6QL6 - chains A and D of the 12 polymer chains in the assembly; structure by electron microscopy, 2.90 A resolution.

== Chain A (and D) ==
Molecule: Fatty acid synthase subunit alpha
Source organism: Saccharomyces cerevisiae
Notes: EC 2.3.1.86, 1.1.1.100, 2.3.1.41; chain D of this document is another copy of the same molecule, construct and numbering; everything in this record applies to it too
UniProt: P19097 (FAS2_YEAST); residues 1-1887 here = UniProt positions 1-1887
Chain sequence (1887 residues; numbered 1 to 1887; the number before each row is that of its first residue):
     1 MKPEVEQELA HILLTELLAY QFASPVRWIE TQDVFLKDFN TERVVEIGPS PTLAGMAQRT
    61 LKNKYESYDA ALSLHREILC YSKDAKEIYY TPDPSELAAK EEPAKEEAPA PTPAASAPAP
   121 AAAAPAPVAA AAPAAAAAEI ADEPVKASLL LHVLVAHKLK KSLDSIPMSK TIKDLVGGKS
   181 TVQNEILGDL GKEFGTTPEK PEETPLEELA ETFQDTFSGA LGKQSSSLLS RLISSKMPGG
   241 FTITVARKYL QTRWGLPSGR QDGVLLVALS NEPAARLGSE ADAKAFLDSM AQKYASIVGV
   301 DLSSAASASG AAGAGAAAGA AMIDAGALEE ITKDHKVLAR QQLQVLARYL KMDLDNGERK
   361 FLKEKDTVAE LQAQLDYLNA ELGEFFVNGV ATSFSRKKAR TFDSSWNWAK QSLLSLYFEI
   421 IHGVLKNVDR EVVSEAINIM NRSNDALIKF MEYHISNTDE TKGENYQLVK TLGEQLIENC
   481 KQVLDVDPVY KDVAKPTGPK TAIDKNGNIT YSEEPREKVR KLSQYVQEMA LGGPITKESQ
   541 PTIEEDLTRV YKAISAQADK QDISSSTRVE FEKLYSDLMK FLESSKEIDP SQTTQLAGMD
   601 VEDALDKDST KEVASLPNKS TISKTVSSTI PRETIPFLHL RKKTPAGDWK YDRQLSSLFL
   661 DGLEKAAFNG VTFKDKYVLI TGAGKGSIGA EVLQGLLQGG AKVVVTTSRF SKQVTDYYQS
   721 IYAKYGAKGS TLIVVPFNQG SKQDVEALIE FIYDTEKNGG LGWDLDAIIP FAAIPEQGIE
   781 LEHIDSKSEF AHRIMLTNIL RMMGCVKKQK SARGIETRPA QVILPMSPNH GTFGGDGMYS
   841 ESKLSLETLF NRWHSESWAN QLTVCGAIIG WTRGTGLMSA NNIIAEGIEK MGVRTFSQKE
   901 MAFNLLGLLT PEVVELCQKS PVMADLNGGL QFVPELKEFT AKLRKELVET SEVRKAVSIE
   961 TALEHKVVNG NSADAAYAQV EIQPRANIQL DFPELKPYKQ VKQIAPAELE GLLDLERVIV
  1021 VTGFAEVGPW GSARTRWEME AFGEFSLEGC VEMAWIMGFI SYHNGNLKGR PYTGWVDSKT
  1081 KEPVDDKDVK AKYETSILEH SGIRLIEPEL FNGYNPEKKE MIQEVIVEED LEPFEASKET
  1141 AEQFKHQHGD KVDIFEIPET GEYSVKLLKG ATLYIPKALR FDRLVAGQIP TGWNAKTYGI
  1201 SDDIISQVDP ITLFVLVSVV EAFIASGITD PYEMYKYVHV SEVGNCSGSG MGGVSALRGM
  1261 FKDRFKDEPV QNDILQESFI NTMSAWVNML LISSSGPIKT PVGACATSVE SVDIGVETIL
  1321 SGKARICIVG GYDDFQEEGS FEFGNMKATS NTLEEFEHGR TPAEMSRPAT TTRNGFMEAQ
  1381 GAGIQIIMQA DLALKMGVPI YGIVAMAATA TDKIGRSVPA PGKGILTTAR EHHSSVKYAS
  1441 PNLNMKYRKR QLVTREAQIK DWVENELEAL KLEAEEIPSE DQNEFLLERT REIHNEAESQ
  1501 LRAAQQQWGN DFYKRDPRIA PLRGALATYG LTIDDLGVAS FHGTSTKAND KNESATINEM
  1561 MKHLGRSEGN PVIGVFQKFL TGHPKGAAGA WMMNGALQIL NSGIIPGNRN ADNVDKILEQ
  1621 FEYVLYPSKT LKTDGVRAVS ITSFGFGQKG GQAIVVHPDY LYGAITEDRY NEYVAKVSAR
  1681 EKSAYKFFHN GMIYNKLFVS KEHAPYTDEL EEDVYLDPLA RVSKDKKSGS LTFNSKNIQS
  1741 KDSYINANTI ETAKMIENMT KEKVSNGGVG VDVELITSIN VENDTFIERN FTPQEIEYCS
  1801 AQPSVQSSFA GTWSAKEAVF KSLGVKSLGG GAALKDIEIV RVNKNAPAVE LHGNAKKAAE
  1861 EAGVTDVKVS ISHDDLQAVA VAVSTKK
Not modelled in the structure: 95-139, 303-327, 540-598, 1887
UniProt features mapped onto this chain:
  - active site (For beta-ketoacyl synthase activity): Cys-1305, His-1542, His-1583
  - binding site (acetyl-CoA): Asp-1772 to Glu-1774, Tyr-1798, Ser-1808, Glu-1817 to Ser-1827, Arg-1841 to Lys-1844, Ile-1871 to His-1873
  - binding site (Mg(2+)): Asp-1772, Val-1773, Glu-1774, Ser-1872, His-1873
  - modified residue: Ser-50 (Phosphoserine), Ser-180 (O-(pantetheine 4'-phosphoryl)serine), Ser-523 (Phosphoserine), Ser-958 (Phosphoserine), Ser-1440 (Phosphoserine)
  - cross-link: Lys-37 (Glycyl lysine isopeptide (Lys-Gly) (interchain with G-Cter in ubiquitin))
  - mutagenesis: Gly-1250 (G1250S: Cerulenin-resistance), Val-1769 (V1769D: Does not affect oligomerization; when associated with S-1771 and L-1773 or S-1771; L-1773; S-1879 and E-1881), Gly-1770 (G1770D: Loss of transferase activity), Val-1771 (V1771S: Does not affect oligomerization but lacks transferase activity; when associated with D-1769 and L-1773 or D-1769; L-1773; S-1879 and E-1881), Asp-1772 (D1772S: Loss of transferase activity; when associated with S-1774), Val-1773 (V1773L: Does not affect oligomerization but lacks transferase activity; when associated with D-1769 and S-1771 or D-1769; S-1771; S-1879 and E-1881), Glu-1774 (E1774S: Loss of transferase activity; when associated with S-1772), Arg-1841 (R1841A: Loss off transferase activity), Val-1879 (V1879S: Does not affect oligomerization but lacks transferase activity; when associated with D-1769; S-1771; L-1773 and E-1881), Val-1881 (V1881E: Does not affect oligomerization but lacks transferase activity; when associated with D-1769; S-1771; L-1773 and S-1879)
Covalently attached groups: compound J8T linked to Ser-180
Small-molecule neighbours: J8T ([(3R)-4-azanyl-2,2-dimethyl-3-oxidanyl-4-oxidanylidene-butyl] dihydrogen phosphate): Met-1346, Ser-1417, Pro-1419, Ala-1420, Pro-1421, Thr-1546, Ala-1548

== How chain A and chain D interact ==
Contacting residue pairs (11):
  Asp-334(A) / Tyr-349(D)
  Asp-334(A) / Lys-351(D)  salt bridge
  Leu-338(A) / Val-345(D)  hydrophobic
  Leu-338(A) / Tyr-349(D)  hydrophobic
  Gln-341(A) / Arg-348(D)  hydrogen bond
  Val-345(A) / Leu-338(D)  hydrophobic
  Val-345(A) / Val-345(D)  hydrophobic
  Arg-348(A) / Gln-341(D)  hydrogen bond
  Tyr-349(A) / Asp-334(D)
  Tyr-349(A) / Leu-338(D)  hydrophobic
  Lys-351(A) / Asp-334(D)  salt bridge
Interface residues without a listed pair, chain A (9 interface residues in all): Gln-342, Leu-346
Interface residues without a listed pair, chain D (9 interface residues in all): Gln-342, Leu-346

== In short ==
The chain A/chain D interface involves 9 residues from each chain; the contacts include 2 hydrogen bonds and 2
salt bridges. Polar contacts include Asp-334(A)/Lys-351(D) and Gln-341(A)/Arg-348(D). Ligands of chain A:
compound J8T. Covalently linked compound J8T: at Ser-180(A).
Chain A and chain D are both Fatty acid synthase subunit alpha (Saccharomyces cerevisiae); the structure,
Structure of Fatty acid synthase complex from Saccharomyces cerevisiae at 2.9 Angstrom, was determined by
electron microscopy (same publication as 6QL5, 6QL7 and 6QL9).
